Entry 2UUA (X-ray diffraction, 2.90 A resolution); this record covers chains A and M of the 23 polymer chains in the assembly.

[Chain A]
Molecule: 16S RRNA
Organism: Thermus thermophilus
Sequence (1522 nucleotides; each row starts with the number of its first residue; note: 47 numbers in that range are skipped by the numbering (no residue carries them; nothing is unmodelled there); a row labelled like 189A-189L holds insertion residues (189A, then the next letters in order); numbering starts at 0):
     0 UUUGUUGGAG AGUUUGAUCC UGGCUCAGGG UGAACGCUGG CGGCGUGCCU AAGACAUGCA
    60 AGUCGUGCGG GCCG
    76 CGGGGUUUU
    88 ACUCCG
    96 UGGUCAGCGG CGGACGGGUG AGUAACGCGU GGGU
  129A G
   130 ACCUACCCGG AAGAGGGGGA CAACCCGGGG AAACUCGGGC UAAUCCCCCA UGUGGACCCG
189A-189L CCCCUUGGGGUG
   190 UGUCCAAAGG GCUUU
   216 GCCCGCUUCC GGAUGGGCCC GCGUCCCAUC AGCUAGUUGG UGGGGUAAUG GCCCACCAAG
   276 GCGACGACGG GUAGCCGGUC UGAGAGGAUG GCCGGCCACA GGGGCACUGA GACACGGGCC
   336 CCACUCCUAC GGGAGGCAGC AGUUAGGAAU CUUCCGCAAU GGGCGCAAGC CUGACGGAGC
   396 GACGCCGCUU GGAGGAAGAA GCCCUUCGGG GUGUAAACUC CUGA
   441 ACCCGGGACG AAACCCCC
   460 GA
   470 CGAGGGGA
   479 CUGACGGUAC CGGGGUAA
   498 UAGCGCCGGC CAACUCCGUG CCAGCAGCCG CGGUAAUACG GAGGGCGCGA GCGUUACCCG
   558 GAUUCACUGG GCGUAAAGGG CGUGUAGGCG GCCUGGGGCG UCCCAUGUGA AAGACCACGG
   618 CUCAACCGUG GGGGAGCGUG GGAUACGCUC AGGCUAGACG GUGGGAGAGG GUGGUGGAAU
   678 UCCCGGAGUA GCGGUGAAAU GCGCAGAUAC CGGGAGGAAC GCCGAUGGCG AAGGCAGCCA
   738 CCUGGUCCAC CCGUGACGCU GAGGCGCGAA AGCGUGGGGA GCAAACCGGA UUAGAUACCC
   798 GGGUAGUCCA CGCCCUAAAC GAUGCGCGCU AGGUCUCUGG GUCU
   848 CCUGGGGGCC GAAGCUAACG CGUUAAGCGC GCCGCCUGGG GAGUACGGCC GCAAGGCUGA
   908 AACUCAAAGG AAUUGACGGG GGCCCGCACA AGCGGUGGAG CAUGUGGUUU AAUUCGAAGC
   968 AACGCGAAGA ACCUUACCAG GCCUUGACAU GCUA
 1001A G
  1002 GGAACCCGGG UGAAAGCCUG GGGUGCCCC
1030A-1030D GCGA
  1031 GGGGAGCCCU AGCACAGGUG CUGCAUGGCC GUCGUCAGCU CGUGCCGUGA GGUGUUGGGU
  1091 UAAGUCCCGC AACGAGCGCA ACCCCCGCCG UUAGUUGCCA GCGGUUCGGC CGGGCACUCU
  1151 AACGGGACUG CCCGCG
  1168 AAAGCGGGAG GAAGGAGGGG ACGACGUCUG GUCAGCAUGG CCCUUACGGC CUGGGCGACA
  1228 CACGUGCUAC AAUGCCCACU ACAAAGCGAU GCCACCCGGC AACGGGGAGC UAAUCGCAAA
  1288 AAGGUGGGCC CAGUUCGGAU UGGGGUCUGC AACCCGACCC CAUGAAGCCG GAAUCGCUAG
  1348 UAAUCGCGGA UCAGCC
 1363A A
  1364 UGCCGCGGUG AAUACGUUCC CGGGCCUUGU ACACACCGCC CGUCACGCCA UGGGAGCGGG
  1424 CUCUACCCGA AGUCGCCGG
1442A-1442B GA
  1443 GCCUA
  1452 C
  1456 GGGCAGGCGC CGAGGGUAGG GCCCGUGACU GGGGCGAAGU CGUAACAAGG UAGCUGUACC
  1516 GGAAGGUGCG GCUGGA
 1531A U
  1535 C
1531C-1531D AC
  1538 C
  1532 UC
  1539 CUUUCU
Unresolved in the structure: 0-4, 1531A, 1535, 1531C-1531D, 1538
Ion coordination: Mg2+ site 1: U12, G21, G22; Mg2+ site 2: U12, C526, A914; Mg2+ site 3: G15, U920; Mg2+ site 4 near G21 (its only coordinating residue here); Mg2+ site 5: A33, C398; Mg2+ site 6: U37, G38; Mg2+ site 7: C48, G115; Mg2+ site 8 near A53 (its only coordinating residue here); Mg2+ site 9: A59, U387; Mg2+ site 10: G61, U62, G105; Mg2+ site 11: G69, G70, U99; Mg2+ site 12: A116, G117, G289; 95 more Mg2+ sites not listed; 20 more K+ sites not listed
Small-molecule neighbours: paromomycin (PAR): G1405, U1406, C1407, A1408, C1409, G1489, C1490, G1491, A1492, A1493, G1494, U1495, C1496

[Chain M]
Protein: 30S ribosomal protein S13
Organism: Thermus thermophilus
Reference sequence: P80377 (RS13_THET8); residues 2-126 here correspond to UniProt positions 1-125 (UniProt number = residue number - 1)
Sequence (126 residues; numbered 1 to 126; the number before each row is that of its first residue):
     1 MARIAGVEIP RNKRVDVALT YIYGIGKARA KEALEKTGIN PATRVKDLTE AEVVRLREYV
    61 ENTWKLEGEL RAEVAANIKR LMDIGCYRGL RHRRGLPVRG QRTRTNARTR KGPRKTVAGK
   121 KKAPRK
Unresolved in the structure: 1
Ion coordination: Mg2+: Thr20, Ile22, Ile25 (shared with U1330(A) of chain A)

[Chain A / chain M interface]
Contacting residue pairs (103; chain A residue first):
  A946(A) - Arg114(M)  salt bridge to the phosphate
  G947(A) - Arg108(M)  phosphate contact
  G947(A) - Thr109(M)  hydrogen bond to the phosphate
  G947(A) - Arg114(M)  salt bridge to the phosphate
  C948(A) - Asn106(M)  base contact
  C948(A) - Ala107(M)  hydrogen bond to the phosphate
  C948(A) - Arg108(M)  hydrogen bond to the phosphate
  C948(A) - Thr109(M)  hydrogen bond to the phosphate
  A949(A) - Gln101(M)  phosphate contact
  A949(A) - Arg102(M)  phosphate contact
  A949(A) - Asn106(M)  hydrogen bond to the base
  U950(A) - Arg102(M)  salt bridge to the phosphate
  U950(A) - Thr105(M)  hydrogen bond to the base
  G951(A) - Arg102(M)  salt bridge to the phosphate
  G951(A) - Thr105(M)  base contact
  G951(A) - Lys126(M)  base contact
  U952(A) - Arg104(M)  hydrogen bond to the base
  U952(A) - Thr105(M)  base contact
  U952(A) - Arg125(M)  base contact
  U952(A) - Lys126(M)  sugar contact
  G953(A) - Arg104(M)  salt bridge to the phosphate
  G953(A) - Arg125(M)  sugar contact
  G954(A) - Arg104(M)  hydrogen bond to the base
  G954(A) - Gly119(M)  sugar contact
  G954(A) - Lys120(M)  hydrogen bond to the sugar
  A965(A) - Pro124(M)  base contact
  A969(A) - Lys126(M)  base contact
  C970(A) - Lys126(M)  base contact
  A1225(A) - Arg102(M)  phosphate contact
  A1225(A) - Thr103(M)  hydrogen bond to the phosphate
  C1226(A) - Arg91(M)  salt bridge to the phosphate
  C1226(A) - Leu96(M)  phosphate contact
  C1226(A) - Thr103(M)  hydrogen bond to the sugar
  C1226(A) - Arg104(M)  base contact
  C1226(A) - Lys111(M)  hydrogen bond to the sugar
  A1227(A) - Leu96(M)  phosphate contact
  A1227(A) - Lys111(M)  salt bridge to the phosphate
  A1227(A) - Lys115(M)  hydrogen bond to the sugar
  A1227(A) - Val117(M)  base contact
  C1228(A) - Arg104(M)  base contact
  C1228(A) - Arg108(M)  salt bridge to the phosphate
  C1228(A) - Lys111(M)  salt bridge to the phosphate
  C1228(A) - Pro113(M)  phosphate contact
  C1228(A) - Arg114(M)  phosphate contact
  C1228(A) - Lys115(M)  salt bridge to the phosphate
  C1228(A) - Thr116(M)  hydrogen bond to the phosphate
  C1228(A) - Val117(M)  sugar contact
  A1229(A) - Arg104(M)  base contact
  A1229(A) - Thr105(M)  base contact
  A1229(A) - Arg114(M)  salt bridge to the phosphate
  A1229(A) - Thr116(M)  hydrogen bond to the phosphate
  A1229(A) - Arg125(M)  hydrogen bond to the sugar
  C1230(A) - Thr105(M)  base contact
  C1230(A) - Arg125(M)  hydrogen bond to the sugar
  C1230(A) - Lys126(M)  base contact
  G1295(A) - Arg14(M)  hydrogen bond to the sugar
  C1296(A) - Arg14(M)  sugar contact
  C1296(A) - Arg44(M)  salt bridge to the phosphate
  C1297(A) - Arg44(M)  salt bridge to the phosphate
  U1301(A) - Tyr21(M)  phosphate contact
  U1302(A) - Lys13(M)  phosphate contact
  U1302(A) - Arg14(M)  hydrogen bond to the base
  U1302(A) - Val17(M)  phosphate contact
  U1302(A) - Tyr21(M)  phosphate contact
  A1306(A) - Thr109(M)  hydrogen bond to the sugar
  U1307(A) - Gln101(M)  hydrogen bond to the phosphate
  U1307(A) - Thr109(M)  sugar contact
  U1307(A) - Arg110(M)  phosphate contact
  U1308(A) - Ile78(M)  sugar contact
  U1308(A) - His92(M)  hydrogen bond to the phosphate
  U1308(A) - Pro97(M)  phosphate contact
  U1308(A) - Val98(M)  hydrogen bond to the phosphate
  U1308(A) - Arg99(M)  salt bridge to the phosphate
  U1308(A) - Gln101(M)  hydrogen bond to the phosphate
  G1309(A) - Val74(M)  sugar contact
  G1309(A) - Asn77(M)  hydrogen bond to the sugar
  G1309(A) - Ile78(M)  sugar contact
  G1309(A) - Leu81(M)  phosphate contact
  G1309(A) - Arg88(M)  salt bridge to the phosphate
  G1309(A) - His92(M)  salt bridge to the phosphate
  G1309(A) - Val98(M)  phosphate contact
  G1309(A) - Arg99(M)  salt bridge to the phosphate
  G1310(A) - Asn77(M)  phosphate contact
  G1310(A) - Arg88(M)  salt bridge to the phosphate
  C1320(A) - Tyr87(M)  sugar contact
  C1321(A) - Tyr87(M)  sugar contact
  C1322(A) - Gly100(M)  sugar contact
  G1323(A) - Gly100(M)  phosphate contact
  C1328(A) - Ala28(M)  phosphate contact
  C1328(A) - Arg29(M)  sugar contact
  A1329(A) - Tyr23(M)  phosphate contact
  A1329(A) - Gly24(M)  phosphate contact
  A1329(A) - Ile25(M)  hydrogen bond to the phosphate
  A1329(A) - Gly26(M)  hydrogen bond to the phosphate
  A1329(A) - Ala28(M)  hydrogen bond to the phosphate
  A1329(A) - Arg29(M)  hydrogen bond to the phosphate
  A1329(A) - Leu70(M)  sugar contact
  U1330(A) - Ile22(M)  phosphate contact
  U1330(A) - Tyr23(M)  phosphate contact
  U1330(A) - Gly24(M)  phosphate contact
  U1330(A) - Ile25(M)  hydrogen bond to the phosphate
  U1330(A) - Gly26(M)  phosphate contact
  G1331(A) - Tyr23(M)  phosphate contact
Other interface residues (no listed pair), chain A (40 interface residues in all): G966, G1224, G1231, A1332
Other interface residues (no listed pair), chain M (48 interface residues in all): Lys27

[In short]
40 residues of chain A and 48 residues of chain M are in contact, with 30 hydrogen bonds and 18 salt bridges.
Among the polar pairs are A949(A)-Asn106(M), U950(A)-Thr105(M) and U952(A)-Arg104(M). Bound to chain A:
paromomycin. U12(A), G21(A) and G22(A) coordinate Mg2+ site 1.
Chain A is 16S RRNA and chain M is 30S ribosomal protein S13, both from Thermus thermophilus; the structure,
Structure of the Thermus thermophilus 30S ribosomal subunit complexed with a Valine-ASL with cmo5U in position
..., was determined by X-ray diffraction (same publication as 2UUC, 2UU9 and 2UUB).
